8QPJ - chain A; structure by X-ray diffraction, 1.75 A resolution.

Chain A:
Name: Methylenetetrahydrofolate reductase (NAD(P)H)
From: Mycolicibacterium hassiacum
Reference sequence: K5BDY6 (K5BDY6_MYCHD); numbering as in UniProt (aligned over 1-300)
Sequence (300 residues; numbered 1 to 300; the number before each row is that of its first residue):
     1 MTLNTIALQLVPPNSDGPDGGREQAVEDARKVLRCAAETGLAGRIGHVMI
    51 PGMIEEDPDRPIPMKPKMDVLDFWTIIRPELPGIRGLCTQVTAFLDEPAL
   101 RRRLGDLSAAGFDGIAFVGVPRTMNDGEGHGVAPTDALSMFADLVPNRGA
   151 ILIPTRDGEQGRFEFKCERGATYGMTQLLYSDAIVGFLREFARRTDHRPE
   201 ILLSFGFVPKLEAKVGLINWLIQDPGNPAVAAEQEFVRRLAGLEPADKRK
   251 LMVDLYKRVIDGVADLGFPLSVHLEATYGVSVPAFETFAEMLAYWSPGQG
Disordered / not traced: 1, 125-128, 298-300
Sequence notes: engineered mutation Gln-9 (Glu in K5BDY6)
Reported in the primary citation:
  - mutagenesis - Q177E (8-fold): decreased binding to NADH
  - mutagenesis - Q177A (2-3-fold), Q177E (2-3-fold), L221A (2-4-fold), L221F (2-4-fold): decreased binding to methylene-H4F
  - mutagenesis - E55Q: unchanged binding to methylene-H4F
  - mutagenesis - E55Q: decreased catalytic activity on methylene-H4F

Summary:
From the paper: Q177A, Q177E and L221A, among others, reduce binding to methylene-H4F; Q177E reduces binding
to NADH.
Chain A is Methylenetetrahydrofolate reductase (NAD(P)H) (Mycolicibacterium hassiacum); the structure,
FAD-independent Methylene-Tetrahydrofolate Reductase Mutant E9Q from Mycobacterium hassiacum, was determined
by X-ray diffraction, deposited together with 8QPL, 8QPM and 8QQ8.
